9O8U - chains A and D of the 6 polymer chains in the assembly; structure by electron microscopy, 2.80 A resolution.

[Chain A]
Name: 1-methyl alkyl succinate synthase subunit MasD
Organism: Azoarcus sp. HxN1
UniProtKB: A9J4K4 (A9J4K4_9RHOO); numbering as in UniProt (aligned over 1-839)
Sequence (858 residues; each row starts with the number of its first residue; numbers below 1 keep their minus sign (Met-11 is residue -11)):
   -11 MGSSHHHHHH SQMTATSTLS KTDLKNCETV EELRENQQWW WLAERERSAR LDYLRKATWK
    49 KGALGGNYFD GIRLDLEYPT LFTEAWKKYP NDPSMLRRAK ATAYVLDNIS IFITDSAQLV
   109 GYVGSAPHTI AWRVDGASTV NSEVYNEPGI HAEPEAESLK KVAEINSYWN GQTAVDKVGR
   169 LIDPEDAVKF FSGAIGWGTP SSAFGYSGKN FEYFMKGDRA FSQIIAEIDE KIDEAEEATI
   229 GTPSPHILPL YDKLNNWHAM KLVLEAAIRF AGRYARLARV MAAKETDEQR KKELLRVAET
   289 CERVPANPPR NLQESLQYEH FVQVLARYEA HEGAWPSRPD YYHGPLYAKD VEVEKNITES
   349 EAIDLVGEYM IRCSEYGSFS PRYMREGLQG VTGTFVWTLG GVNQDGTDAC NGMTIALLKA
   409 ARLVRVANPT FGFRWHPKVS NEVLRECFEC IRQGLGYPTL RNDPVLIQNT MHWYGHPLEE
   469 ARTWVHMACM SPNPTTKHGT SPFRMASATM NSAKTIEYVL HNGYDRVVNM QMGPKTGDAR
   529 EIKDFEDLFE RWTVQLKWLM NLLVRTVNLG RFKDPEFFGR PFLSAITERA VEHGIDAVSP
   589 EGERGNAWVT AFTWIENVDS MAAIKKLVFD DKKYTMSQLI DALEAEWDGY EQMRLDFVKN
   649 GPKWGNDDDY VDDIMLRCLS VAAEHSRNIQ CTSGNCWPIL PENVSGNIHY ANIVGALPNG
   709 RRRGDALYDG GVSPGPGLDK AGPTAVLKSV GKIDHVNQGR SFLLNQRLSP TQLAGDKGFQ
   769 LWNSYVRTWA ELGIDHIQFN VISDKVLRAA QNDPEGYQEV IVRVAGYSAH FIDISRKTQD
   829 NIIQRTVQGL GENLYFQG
Not modelled in the structure: -11 to 14, 840-846
Construct notes: initiating methionine (-11); expression tag (-10 to 0, 840-846)
Ligand contacts: fumaric acid (FUM): Trp185, Tyr194, Met475, Ala476, Cys477, Met478, Ser479, Arg492, Ala494, Thr497, Trp596, Thr598, Leu688, Glu690
From the paper describing this entry:
  - conformationally variable residues (helix shift, loop rearrangement, side-chain flip): Lys48 to Phe57, Arg168 to Ser189
  - binding site for fumaric acid: Tyr194, Arg492, Thr598, Glu690
  - catalytic residues: Cys477 (proposed by the authors, not directly observed)
  - binding site for 2,3-dihydroxy-1,4-dithiobutane: Trp185

[Chain D]
Name: 1-methyl alkyl succinate synthase subunit Mas E
Organism: Azoarcus sp. HxN1
UniProtKB: A9J4K6 (A9J4K6_9RHOO); residues 1-71 here = UniProt positions 1-71
Sequence (71 residues; each row starts with the number of its first residue):
     1 MKCTECGHEA EVMKFRYHYN PRIDASLSLR QCPECQAVVT VDELKREVLG RMHNGDDPWG
    61 KSAGIENLAE G
Not modelled in the structure: 70-71
Metal / ion sites: Fe ion: Cys3, Cys6, Cys32, Cys35
From the paper describing this entry:
  - Fe ion coordination: Cys3, Cys6, Cys32, Cys35

[Interface between chain A and chain D]
Contacting residue pairs (47):
  Asp636(A) - Met13(D)
  Asp636(A) - Arg46(D)  salt bridge
  Gly637(A) - Arg46(D)
  Glu639(A) - Ser26(D)
  Glu639(A) - Glu43(D)
  Glu639(A) - Leu44(D)
  Gln640(A) - Leu44(D)
  Arg642(A) - Asn20(D)
  Arg642(A) - Ile23(D)  hydrogen bond (side chain-backbone)
  Arg642(A) - Ala25(D)  hydrogen bond (side chain-backbone)
  Leu643(A) - Asp24(D)
  Val646(A) - Ile23(D)
  Val646(A) - Asp24(D)
  Asn707(A) - Ile23(D)
  Gly708(A) - Ile23(D)
  Arg709(A) - Ile23(D)
  Arg710(A) - Tyr17(D)
  Arg710(A) - Glu43(D)  salt bridge
  Arg711(A) - Tyr17(D)
  Gly712(A) - His18(D)
  Gly712(A) - Tyr19(D)
  Asp713(A) - Tyr17(D)  hydrogen bond
  Asp713(A) - Tyr19(D)
  Asp713(A) - Asn20(D)  hydrogen bond (side chain-backbone)
  Gly725(A) - Ser62(D)
  Leu726(A) - Ile23(D)  hydrophobic
  Asp727(A) - Ala63(D)
  Ser757(A) - Ile65(D)
  Ser757(A) - Glu66(D)  hydrogen bond
  Asp792(A) - Lys61(D)  salt bridge
  Asp792(A) - Asn67(D)
  Arg796(A) - Asp57(D)  salt bridge
  Gln799(A) - Asn54(D)
  Arg824(A) - Asn54(D)  hydrogen bond
  Lys825(A) - Tyr19(D)
  Asp828(A) - Tyr19(D)  hydrogen bond
  Ile831(A) - Lys61(D)  hydrogen bond (backbone-side chain)
  Gln832(A) - Pro21(D)
  Gln832(A) - Arg22(D)
  Gln832(A) - Gly60(D)  hydrogen bond (side chain-backbone)
  Gln832(A) - Lys61(D)
  Arg833(A) - Lys61(D)
  Thr834(A) - Ala63(D)
  Thr834(A) - Gly64(D)
  Val835(A) - Gly64(D)
  Val835(A) - Ile65(D)  hydrogen bond (backbone-backbone)
  Val835(A) - Glu66(D)
Interface residues without a listed pair, chain A (38 interface residues in all): Lys647, Tyr716, Pro724, Lys728, Arg755, Asn800, Asn829, Gln836, Gly837
Interface residues without a listed pair, chain D (28 interface residues in all): Val12, Gly55, Asp56, Trp59

[Summary]
The interface between chain A and chain D involves 38 residues on one side and 28 on the other; the contacts
include 10 hydrogen bonds and 4 salt bridges. Among the polar pairs are Asp636(A)-Arg46(D), Arg710(A)-Glu43(D)
and Asp792(A)-Lys61(D). From the paper: the catalytic residue Cys477(A); a binding site for fumaric acid at
Tyr194(A), Arg492(A) and Thr598(A) among others.
Chain A is 1-methyl alkyl succinate synthase subunit MasD and chain D is 1-methyl alkyl succinate synthase
subunit Mas E, both from Azoarcus sp. HxN1; the structure, (1-methylalkyl)succinate synthase
alpha-beta-gamma-delta complex with bound fumarate, was determined by electron microscopy.
